9UD6 - chains B and E of the 6 polymer chains in the assembly; structure by electron microscopy, 2.65 A resolution.

== Chain B ==
Name: Na(+)-translocating NADH-quinone reductase subunit B
Organism: Vibrio cholerae O395
Notes: EC 7.2.1.1
UniProt: A5F5X0 (NQRB_VIBC3); numbering as in UniProt (aligned over 1-415)
Sequence (415 residues; row label = number of the first residue in the row):
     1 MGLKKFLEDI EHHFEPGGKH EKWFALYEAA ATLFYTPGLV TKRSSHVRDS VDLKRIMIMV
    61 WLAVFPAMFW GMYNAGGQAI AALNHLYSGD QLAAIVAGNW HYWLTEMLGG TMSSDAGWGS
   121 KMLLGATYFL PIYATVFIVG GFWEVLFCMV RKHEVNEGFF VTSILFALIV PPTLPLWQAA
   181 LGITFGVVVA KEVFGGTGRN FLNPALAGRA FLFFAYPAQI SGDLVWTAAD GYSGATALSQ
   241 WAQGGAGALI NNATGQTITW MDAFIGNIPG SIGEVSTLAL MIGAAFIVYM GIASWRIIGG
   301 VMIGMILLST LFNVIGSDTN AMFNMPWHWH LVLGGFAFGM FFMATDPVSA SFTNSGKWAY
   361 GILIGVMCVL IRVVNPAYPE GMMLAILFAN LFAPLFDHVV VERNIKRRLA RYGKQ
Disordered / not traced: 1-26, 414-415
Residues lining bound ligands:
  - FMN (flavin mononucleotide), molecule 1: Ile169, Leu206, Arg209, Phe213, Trp226, Ala235, Thr236, Ala237, Leu238, Ser239, Gly270, Ser271, Glu274, Gly334, Gly335, Phe338, Gly339, Met343, Tyr378, Pro379, Glu380, Gly381, Met382, Met383, Leu384
  - FMN, molecule 2: Phe213, Phe214, Pro217, Ser221, Gly222, Asp223, Ala377, Tyr378
  - riboflavin (RBF): Ile56, Met57, Val60, Gly158, Val161, Thr162, Leu165, Lys191, Thr197, Gly198, Asn200, Leu202, Asn203, Pro204, Ala205, Ile292, Phe342, Met343, Thr345, Asp346, Pro347, Val348, Ser349
Curated features (UniProtKB/Swiss-Prot):
  - modified residue: Thr236 (FMN phosphoryl threonine)
  - mutagenesis: Phe185 (F185A: Decreases riboflavin content), Trp226 (W226L: Decreases riboflavin content)

== Chain E ==
Name: Na(+)-translocating NADH-quinone reductase subunit E
Organism: Vibrio cholerae O395
Notes: EC 7.2.1.1
UniProt: A5F5Y5 (NQRE_VIBC3); numbering as in UniProt (aligned over 1-198)
Sequence (198 residues; numbered 1 to 198; the number before each row is that of its first residue):
     1 MEHYISLLVK SIFIENMALS FFLGMCTFLA VSKKVKTSFG LGIAVIVVLT ISVPVNNLVY
    61 NLVLKPDALV EGVDLSFLNF ITFIGVIAAL VQILEMILDR FFPPLYNALG IFLPLITVNC
   121 AIFGGVSFMV QRDYSFAESV VYGFGSGVGW MLAIVALAGI REKMKYSDVP PGLRGLGITF
   181 ITAGLMALGF MSFSGVQL
Bound ions: 2Fe-2S cluster Fe: Cys26, Cys120 (shared with 2 residues of chain D)
Residues lining bound ligands: 2Fe-2S cluster (FES): Gly24, Met25, Cys26, Val118, Asn119, Cys120

== How chain B and chain E interact ==
Contacting residue pairs (41):
  Arg151(B) with Asp168(E), salt bridge; Val169(E); Pro170(E)
  His153(B) with Asp168(E), salt bridge
  Val193(B) with Pro170(E); Leu173(E), hydrophobic; Ile178(E)
  Phe194(B) with Met164(E), hydrophobic; Ser167(E); Asp168(E), hydrogen bond (backbone-backbone); Ile178(E), hydrophobic; Thr182(E)
  Gly195(B) with Asp168(E)
  Gly198(B) with Tyr166(E)
  Arg199(B) with Tyr166(E), hydrogen bond (side chain-backbone); Ser167(E), hydrogen bond (backbone-side chain)
  Phe201(B) with Ile160(E), hydrophobic
  Leu202(B) with Leu185(E), hydrophobic
  Phe214(B) with Met191(E), hydrophobic
  Val348(B) with Lys163(E), hydrogen bond (backbone-side chain)
  Ala350(B) with Lys163(E)
  Phe352(B) with Lys163(E)
  Met367(B) with Phe193(E), hydrophobic
  Ile371(B) with Ser192(E)
  Asn375(B) with Ser192(E), hydrogen bond (side chain-backbone); Gly195(E); Val196(E)
  Pro376(B) with Gly195(E)
  Ala377(B) with Gly195(E)
  Tyr378(B) with Ser194(E)
  Leu384(B) with Ser192(E)
  Phe388(B) with Gly189(E); Phe190(E), hydrophobic; Phe193(E), hydrophobic
  Leu391(B) with Ile160(E); Met186(E)
  Phe392(B) with Leu152(E), hydrophobic
  Pro394(B) with Gly159(E)
  Leu395(B) with Val155(E), hydrophobic
  His398(B) with Val35(E); Lys36(E)
Also at the interface, not in a pair above, chain B (32 interface residues in all): Val189, Asn200, Ala210, Ser349, Val374, Leu387
Also at the interface, not in a pair above, chain E (32 interface residues in all): Ala156, Glu162, Pro171, Ile181, Leu188, Gln197

== Overview ==
The chain B/chain E interface involves 32 residues from each chain, with 5 hydrogen bonds and 2 salt bridges.
Polar contacts include Arg151(B)-Asp168(E), His153(B)-Asp168(E) and Arg199(B)-Tyr166(E). Chain B binds flavin
mononucleotide and riboflavin. Bound to chain E: 2Fe-2S cluster.
Here chain B is Na(+)-translocating NADH-quinone reductase subunit B and chain E is Na(+)-translocating
NADH-quinone reductase subunit E, both from Vibrio cholerae O395. Entry 9UD6 (Cryo-EM structure of
Na+-translocating NADH-ubiquinone oxidoreductase from Vibrio cholerae reduced by NADH, in the absence of ...)
was determined by electron microscopy together with 9U5G, 9UD3, 9UD4, 9UD5, 9UD8, 9UD9 and 4 further entries
from the same study.
